4WZA - chains D and H of the 8 polymer chains in the assembly; structure by X-ray diffraction, 1.90 A resolution.

[Chain D]
Molecule: Nitrogenase molybdenum-iron protein beta chain
Organism: Azotobacter vinelandii
Notes: EC 1.18.6.1
Reference sequence: P07329 (NIFK_AZOVI); numbering as in UniProt (aligned over 2-523)
Chain sequence (522 residues; row label = number of the first residue in the row):
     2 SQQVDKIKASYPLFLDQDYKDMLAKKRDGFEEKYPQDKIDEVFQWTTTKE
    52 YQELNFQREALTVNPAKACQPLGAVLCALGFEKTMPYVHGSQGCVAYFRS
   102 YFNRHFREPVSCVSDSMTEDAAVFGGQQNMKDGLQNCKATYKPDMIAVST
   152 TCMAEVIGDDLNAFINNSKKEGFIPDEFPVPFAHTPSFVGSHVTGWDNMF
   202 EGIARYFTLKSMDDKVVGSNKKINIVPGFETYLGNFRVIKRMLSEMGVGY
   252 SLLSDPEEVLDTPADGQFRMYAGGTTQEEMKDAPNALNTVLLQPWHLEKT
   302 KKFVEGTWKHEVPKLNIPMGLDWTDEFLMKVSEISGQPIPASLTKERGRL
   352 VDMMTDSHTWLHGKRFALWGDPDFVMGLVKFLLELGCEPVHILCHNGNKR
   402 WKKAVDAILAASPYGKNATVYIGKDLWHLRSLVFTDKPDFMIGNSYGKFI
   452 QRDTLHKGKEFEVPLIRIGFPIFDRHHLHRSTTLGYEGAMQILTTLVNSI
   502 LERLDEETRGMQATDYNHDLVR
Metal / ion sites: fe(8)-S(7) cluster Fe: Cys70, Cys95, Cys153 (shared with 3 residues of chain C); Fe ion site 1: Arg108, Glu109 (shared with 2 residues of chain B); Fe ion site 2: Asp353, Asp357 (shared with 2 residues of chain B)
Small-molecule neighbours: fe(8)-S(7) cluster (CLF): Cys70, Pro72, Ser92, Gly94, Cys95, Tyr98, Phe99, Thr152, Cys153, Ser188
UniProt features mapped onto this chain:
  - binding site ([8Fe-7S] cluster): Cys70, Cys95, Cys153, Ser188

[Chain H]
Molecule: Nitrogenase iron protein 1
Organism: Azotobacter vinelandii
Notes: EC 1.18.6.1
Reference sequence: P00459 (NIFH1_AZOVI); residues 1-276 here correspond to UniProt positions 2-277 (UniProt number = residue number + 1)
Chain sequence (276 residues; each row starts with the number of its first residue):
     1 AMRQCAIYGKGGIGKSTTTQNLVAALAEMGKKVMIVGCDPKADSTRLILH
    51 SKAQNTIMEMAAEAGTVEDLELEDVLKAGYGGVKCVESGGPEPGVGCAGR
   101 GVITAINFLEEEGAYEDDLDFVFYDVLGDVVCGGFAMPIRENKAQEIYIV
   151 CSGEMMAMYAANNISKGIVKYANSGSVRLGGLICNSRNTDREDELIIALA
   201 NKLGTQMIHFVPRDNVVQRAEIRRMTVIEYDPKAKQADEYRALARKVVDN
   251 KLLVIPNPITMDELEELLMEFGIMEV
Unresolved in the structure: 272-276
Metal / ion sites: Mg2+: Ser16 (together with AMP-PCP); 4Fe-4S cluster Fe: Cys97, Cys132 (shared with 2 residues of chain G)
Small-molecule neighbours:
  - AMP-PCP (ACP; phosphomethylphosphonic acid adenylate ester): Lys10, Gly11, Gly12, Ile13, Gly14, Lys15, Ser16, Thr17, Asp39, Lys41, Asp43, Val126, Leu127, Gly128, Asn185, Val211, Pro212, Arg213, Asp214, Asn215, Val217, Gln218, Glu221, Gln236, Tyr240
  - 4Fe-4S cluster (SF4): Cys97, Ala98, Gly99, Val131, Cys132
UniProt features mapped onto this chain:
  - binding site (ATP): Gly9 to Ser16
  - binding site ([4Fe-4S] cluster): Cys97, Cys132
  - modified residue: Arg100 (ADP-ribosylarginine)

[Interface between chain D and chain H]
Contacting residue pairs (25):
  Glu156(D) - Arg100(H)  salt bridge
  Glu156(D) - Ile103(H)
  Val157(D) - Cys97(H)  hydrophobic
  Ile158(D) - Gly133(H)  hydrogen bond (backbone-backbone)
  Ile158(D) - Gly134(H)
  Gly159(D) - Ile103(H)
  Gly159(D) - Gly133(H)
  Gly159(D) - Arg140(H)  hydrogen bond (backbone-side chain)
  Asp160(D) - Arg140(H)
  Asp161(D) - Arg140(H)
  Asp161(D) - Tyr171(H)
  Asn163(D) - Glu141(H)
  Ala164(D) - Tyr171(H)  hydrophobic
  Ala164(D) - Ser174(H)
  Asn167(D) - Ser174(H)  hydrogen bond (side chain-backbone)
  Asn168(D) - Lys170(H)  hydrogen bond (side chain-backbone)
  Asn168(D) - Asn173(H)
  Asn168(D) - Ser174(H)
  Lys171(D) - Asn173(H)
  His185(D) - Arg140(H)
  Phe189(D) - Arg100(H)
  Lys300(D) - Glu111(H)
  Lys303(D) - Glu111(H)  hydrogen bond (side chain-backbone)
  Asn399(D) - Glu68(H)  hydrogen bond
  Arg401(D) - Glu68(H)  salt bridge
Other interface residues (no listed pair), chain D (19 interface residues in all): Pro187, Lys400
Other interface residues (no listed pair), chain H (15 interface residues in all): Asp69, Cys132

[Overview]
19 residues of chain D face 15 of chain H across their interface, with 6 hydrogen bonds and 2 salt bridges.
Polar pairs include Glu156(D)-Arg100(H), Arg401(D)-Glu68(H) and Gly159(D)-Arg140(H). Chain D binds fe(8)-S(7)
cluster. Ligands of chain H: 4Fe-4S cluster and AMP-PCP.
Here chain D is Nitrogenase molybdenum-iron protein beta chain and chain H is Nitrogenase iron protein 1, both
from Azotobacter vinelandii. Entry 4WZA (Asymmetric Nucleotide Binding in the Nitrogenase Complex) was
determined by X-ray diffraction.
